PDB entry 8F9M | electron microscopy, 4.10 A resolution (low resolution: residue-level contacts below are approximate; hydrogen-bond / salt-bridge calls are withheld) | chains B and I of the 14 polymer chains in the assembly

== Chain B (and I) ==
Molecule: BG505_MD64_N332-GT5 gp41
Organism: synthetic construct
Notes: chain I of this document is another copy of the same molecule, construct and numbering; everything in this record applies to it too
Sequence (162 residues; numbered 512 to 673; the number before each row is that of its first residue):
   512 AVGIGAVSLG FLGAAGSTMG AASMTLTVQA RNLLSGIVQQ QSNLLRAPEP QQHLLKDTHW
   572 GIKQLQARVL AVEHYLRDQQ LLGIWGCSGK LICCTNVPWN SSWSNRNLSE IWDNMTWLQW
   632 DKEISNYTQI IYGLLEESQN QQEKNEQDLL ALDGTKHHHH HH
Unresolved in the structure: 512-520, 547-571, 665-673
Disulfides: Cys598-Cys604
Covalent attachments: N-acetylglucosamine (NAG) linked to Asn611, Asn618, Asn637
Residues lining bound ligands: N-acetylglucosamine (NAG; 2-acetamido-2-deoxy-beta-D-glucopyranose): Gly524, Gly527, Ser528

== Interface between chain B and chain I ==
Residue-residue contacts (30):
  Ile573(B) with Leu576(I)
  Leu576(B) with Leu576(I)
  Gln577(B) with Leu576(I)
  Val580(B) with Leu576(I); Val580(I)
  Leu581(B) with Arg579(I)
  Glu584(B) with Arg579(I)
  Leu587(B) with Leu545(I); Val583(I); Leu587(I)
  Arg588(B) with Leu545(I); Ser546(I)
  Gln591(B) with Ala541(I); Arg542(I); Leu545(I); Tyr586(I)
  Gly594(B) with Gly600(I)
  Ile595(B) with Arg542(I)
  Ser599(B) with Ser599(I); Gly600(I)
  Glu647(B) with Thr538(I); Arg542(I)
  Asn651(B) with Thr538(I)
  Glu654(B) with Lys601(I); Leu602(I); Ile603(I)
  Glu657(B) with Lys601(I)
  Gln658(B) with Ile603(I); Cys605(I)
  Leu661(B) with Cys605(I)
Also at the interface, not in a pair above, chain B (20 interface residues in all): Val583, Lys655
Also at the interface, not in a pair above, chain I (20 interface residues in all): Met535, Ile573, Cys604

== Summary ==
Chain B and chain I each contribute 20 residues to their interface. Bound to chain B: N-acetylglucosamine.
Covalently linked N-acetylglucosamine: at Asn611(B), Asn618(B) and Asn637(B).
Both chains are BG505_MD64_N332-GT5 gp41 (synthetic construct). Entry 8F9M (HIV Env germline targeting
BG505_MD64_N332-GT5 SOSIP in complex with V3-glycan polyclonal Fab isolated from immunized wild ...) was
determined by electron microscopy (same publication as 8F92, 8F9G and 8VFV).
